PDB entry 6ECL | X-ray diffraction, 2.38 A resolution | chains A and B

== Chain A ==
Name: Reverse transcriptase/ribonuclease H
Organism: Human immunodeficiency virus type 1 group M subtype B (isolate BH10)
Notes: EC 3.1.13.2; fragment: p66 domain
Reference sequence: P03366 (POL_HV1B1); residues 1-555 here correspond to UniProt positions 600-1154 (UniProt number = residue number + 599)
Amino-acid sequence (557 residues; row label = number of the first residue in the row; numbers below 1 keep their minus sign (Met-1 is residue -1)):
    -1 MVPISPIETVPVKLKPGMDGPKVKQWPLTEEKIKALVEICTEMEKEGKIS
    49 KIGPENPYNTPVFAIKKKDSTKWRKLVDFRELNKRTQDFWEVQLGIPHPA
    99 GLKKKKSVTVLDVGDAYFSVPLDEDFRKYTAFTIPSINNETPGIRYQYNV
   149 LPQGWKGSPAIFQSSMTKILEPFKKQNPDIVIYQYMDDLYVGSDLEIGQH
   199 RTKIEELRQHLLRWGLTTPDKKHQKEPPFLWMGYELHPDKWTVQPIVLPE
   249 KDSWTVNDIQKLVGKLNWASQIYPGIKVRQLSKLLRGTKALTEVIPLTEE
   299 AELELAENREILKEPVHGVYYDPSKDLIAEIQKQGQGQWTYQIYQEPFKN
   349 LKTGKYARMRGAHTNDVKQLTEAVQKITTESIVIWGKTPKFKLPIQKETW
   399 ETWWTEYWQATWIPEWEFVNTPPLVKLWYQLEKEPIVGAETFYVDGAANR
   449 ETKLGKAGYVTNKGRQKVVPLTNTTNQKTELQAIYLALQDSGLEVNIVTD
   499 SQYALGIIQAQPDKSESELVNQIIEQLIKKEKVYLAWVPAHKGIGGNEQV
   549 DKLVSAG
Not modelled in the structure: 555
Construct notes: initiating methionine (-1); expression tag (0); engineered mutation Ser280 (Cys879 in P03366)
Ion coordination: Mn2+ site 1: Asp443, Asp549; Mn2+ site 2: Asp443, Asp498
Residues lining bound ligands: T90 (1-[4-methoxy-3-[[5-methyl-4-(phenylmethyl)-1,2,4-triazol-3-yl]sulfanylmethyl]phenyl]ethanone): Pro95, Leu100, Lys101, Lys102, Lys103, Val106, Tyr181, Tyr188, Pro225, Phe227, Trp229, Leu234, His235, Pro236, Tyr318
UniProt features mapped onto this chain:
  - region: Phe227 to His235 (RT 'primer grip')
  - motif: Trp398 to Trp414 (Tryptophan repeat motif)
  - binding site (Mg(2+)): Asp110, Asp185, Asp186, Asp443, Glu478, Asp498, Asp549
  - site: Trp401 (Essential for RT p66/p51 heterodimerization), Trp414 (Essential for RT p66/p51 heterodimerization), Phe440, Tyr441 (Cleavage)

== Chain B ==
Name: Reverse transcriptase/ribonuclease H
Organism: Human immunodeficiency virus type 1 group M subtype B (isolate BH10)
Notes: EC 3.1.13.2; fragment: p51 domain
Reference sequence: P03366 (POL_HV1B1); residues 1-428 here correspond to UniProt positions 600-1027 (UniProt number = residue number + 599)
Amino-acid sequence (429 residues; each row starts with the number of its first residue; numbering starts at 0):
     0 GPISPIETVPVKLKPGMDGPKVKQWPLTEEKIKALVEICTEMEKEGKISK
    50 IGPENPYNTPVFAIKKKDSTKWRKLVDFRELNKRTQDFWEVQLGIPHPAG
   100 LKKKKSVTVLDVGDAYFSVPLDEDFRKYTAFTIPSINNETPGIRYQYNVL
   150 PQGWKGSPAIFQSSMTKILEPFKKQNPDIVIYQYMDDLYVGSDLEIGQHR
   200 TKIEELRQHLLRWGLTTPDKKHQKEPPFLWMGYELHPDKWTVQPIVLPEK
   250 DSWTVNDIQKLVGKLNWASQIYPGIKVRQLSKLLRGTKALTEVIPLTEEA
   300 ELELAENREILKEPVHGVYYDPSKDLIAEIQKQGQGQWTYQIYQEPFKNL
   350 KTGKYARMRGAHTNDVKQLTEAVQKITTESIVIWGKTPKFKLPIQKETWE
   400 TWWTEYWQATWIPEWEFVNTPPLVKLWYQ
Not modelled in the structure: 0-4, 89-93, 213-227, 357-359
Construct notes: expression tag (0); engineered mutation Ser280 (Cys879 in P03366)
UniProt features mapped onto this chain:
  - region: Phe227 to His235 (RT 'primer grip')
  - motif: Trp398 to Trp414 (Tryptophan repeat motif)
  - binding site (Mg(2+)): Asp110, Asp185, Asp186
  - site (Essential for RT p66/p51 heterodimerization): Trp401, Trp414

== Interface between chain A and chain B ==
Contacting residue pairs (105):
  Val8(A) with Glu53(B)
  Pro9(A) with Glu53(B)
  Gln85(A) with Glu53(B), hydrogen bond (side chain-backbone)
  Asp86(A) with Lys20(B), salt bridge; Pro55(B)
  Phe87(A) with Pro52(B); Pro55(B)
  Trp88(A) with Pro52(B), hydrogen bond (backbone-backbone); Asn54(B); Pro55(B); Asn57(B); Thr131(B); Arg143(B)
  Gly93(A) with Asn137(B)
  Ile94(A) with Asn137(B)
  Pro95(A) with Asn136(B); Asn137(B)
  His96(A) with Asn136(B), hydrogen bond (backbone-side chain)
  Gly99(A) with Asn136(B)
  Ala158(A) with Pro52(B), hydrophobic
  Gln161(A) with Pro140(B)
  Ser162(A) with Pro52(B)
  Tyr181(A) with Glu138(B)
  Thr369(A) with Thr397(B)
  Gln373(A) with Thr400(B); Trp401(B), hydrogen bond
  Thr376(A) with Thr400(B); Trp401(B)
  Thr377(A) with Pro25(B)
  Ile380(A) with Pro25(B), hydrophobic; Leu26(B); Thr27(B)
  Val381(A) with Pro25(B), hydrophobic; Ile135(B); Asn136(B), hydrogen bond (backbone-backbone)
  Ile382(A) with Ile135(B); Asn136(B)
  Trp383(A) with Ile135(B)
  Gly384(A) with Thr27(B); Glu28(B), hydrogen bond (backbone-backbone); Ile135(B)
  Trp402(A) with Lys331(B), hydrogen bond (backbone-side chain); His361(B); Thr362(B); Asp364(B)
  Tyr405(A) with Lys331(B), hydrogen bond (backbone-side chain)
  Trp406(A) with Lys331(B); Val417(B); Asn418(B); Thr419(B); Pro420(B); Pro421(B)
  Gln407(A) with Lys331(B), hydrogen bond (backbone-side chain); Pro392(B); Ile393(B); Gln394(B), hydrogen bond; Val417(B), hydrogen bond (side chain-backbone)
  Ala408(A) with Trp337(B), hydrophobic; Asp364(B); Pro392(B), hydrogen bond (backbone-backbone); Ile393(B)
  Thr409(A) with Asp364(B)
  Trp410(A) with Thr362(B); Asn363(B); Val365(B), hydrophobic; Trp401(B); Tyr405(B)
  Pro412(A) with Trp401(B)
  Pro433(A) with Asn255(B); Leu289(B), hydrophobic; Thr290(B)
  Thr439(A) with Ala288(B); Leu289(B), hydrogen bond (side chain-backbone)
  Tyr441(A) with Val254(B); Gln258(B); Thr286(B); Lys287(B), hydrogen bond (side chain-backbone)
  Val458(A) with Thr286(B)
  Thr459(A) with Thr286(B)
  Asn460(A) with Thr286(B); Lys287(B); Ala288(B)
  Asn494(A) with Leu289(B)
  Val496(A) with Leu289(B), hydrophobic
  Leu503(A) with Leu422(B), hydrophobic
  Gly504(A) with Pro420(B)
  Tyr532(A) with Asn255(B), hydrogen bond; Leu289(B), hydrophobic
  Trp535(A) with Leu422(B), hydrophobic
  Val536(A) with Gln258(B)
  Pro537(A) with Gly262(B); Asn265(B)
  Lys540(A) with Asn265(B); Ser280(B), hydrogen bond (backbone-side chain)
  Gly541(A) with Ser280(B); Leu283(B)
  Ile542(A) with Val261(B), hydrophobic; Ser280(B); Leu283(B)
  Gly543(A) with Leu283(B), hydrogen bond (backbone-backbone); Gly285(B)
  Gly544(A) with Gly285(B), hydrogen bond (backbone-backbone); Thr286(B)
  Glu546(A) with Arg284(B)
  Gln547(A) with Gly285(B)
Also at the interface, not in a pair above, chain A (67 interface residues in all): Leu92, Leu100, Lys101, Ile159, Glu169, Lys172, Met357, Thr386, Ile434, Val435, Gln500, Gln507, Ala508, Ala534
Also at the interface, not in a pair above, chain B (59 interface residues in all): Lys49, Tyr56, Thr139, Val276, Leu368, Glu396, Trp426

== Summary ==
Chain A and chain B form an interface of 67 and 59 residues respectively, with 18 hydrogen bonds and 1 salt
bridge. Polar contacts include Asp86(A)-Lys20(B), Gln85(A)-Glu53(B) and His96(A)-Asn136(B). Chain A binds
compound T90.
Here chain A is Reverse transcriptase/ribonuclease H and chain B is Reverse transcriptase/ribonuclease H, both
from Human immunodeficiency virus type 1 group M subtype B (isolate BH10). Entry 6ECL (Crystal Structure of a
1,2,4-Triazole Allosteric RNase H Inhibitor in Complex with HIV Reverse Transcriptase) was determined by X-ray
diffraction.
